8XAU - chains E and F of the 6 polymer chains in the assembly; structure by electron microscopy, 3.14 A resolution.

# Chain E (and F)
Name: ATP-binding protein
Organism: Escherichia coli
Notes: chain F of this document is another copy of the same molecule, construct and numbering; everything in this record applies to it too
UniProt: A0A9X9SUP5 (A0A9X9SUP5_ECOLX); residues 1-571 here = UniProt positions 1-571
Amino-acid sequence (571 residues; row label = number of the first residue in the row):
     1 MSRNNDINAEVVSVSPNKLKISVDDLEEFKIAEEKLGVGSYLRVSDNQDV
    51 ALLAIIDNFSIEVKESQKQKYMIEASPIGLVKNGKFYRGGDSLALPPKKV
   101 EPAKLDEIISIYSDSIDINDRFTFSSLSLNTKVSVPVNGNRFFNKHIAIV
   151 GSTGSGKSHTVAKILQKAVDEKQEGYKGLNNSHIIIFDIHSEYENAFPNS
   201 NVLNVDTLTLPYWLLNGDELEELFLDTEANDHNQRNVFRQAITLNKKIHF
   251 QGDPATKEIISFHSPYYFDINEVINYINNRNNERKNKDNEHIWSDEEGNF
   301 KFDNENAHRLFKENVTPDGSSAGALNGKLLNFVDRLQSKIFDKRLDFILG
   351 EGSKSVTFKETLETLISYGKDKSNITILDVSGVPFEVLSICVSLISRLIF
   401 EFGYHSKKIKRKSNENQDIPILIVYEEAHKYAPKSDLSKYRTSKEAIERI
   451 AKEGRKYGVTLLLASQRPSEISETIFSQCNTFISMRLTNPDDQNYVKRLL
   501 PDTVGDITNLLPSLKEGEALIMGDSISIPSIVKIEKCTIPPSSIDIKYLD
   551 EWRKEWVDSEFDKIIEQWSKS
Unresolved in the structure: 1-6, 31-35, 412-418, 570-571 (chain F: 1-6, 29-35, 542-571)
Reported in the primary citation:
  - mutagenesis - K157A: decreased growth in response to phage lambda

# How chain E and chain F interact
Residue-residue contacts - 4 pairs, chain E then chain F:
  Asp288(E) - Ala229(F)
  Asp288(E) - Arg335(F)  salt bridge
  Asn289(E) - Glu228(F)
  Arg498(E) - Ile61(F)
Other interface residues (no listed pair), chain E (6 interface residues in all): Asn17, Lys287, Thr503
Other interface residues (no listed pair), chain F (7 interface residues in all): Lys68, Gln69, Asp226

# Overview
6 residues of chain E face 7 of chain F across their interface; the contacts include 1 salt bridge. The
salt-bridged pair is Asp288(E)-Arg335(F). From the paper: K157A of chain E reduces growth in response to phage
lambda.
Both chains are ATP-binding protein (Escherichia coli). Entry 8XAU (Cryo-EM structure of HerA) was determined
by electron microscopy together with 8XAV, 8XAW, 8XAX and 8XAY from the same study.
